PDB entry 8Z9Q | electron microscopy, 2.33 A resolution | chains B and C of the 4 polymer chains in the assembly

Chain B:
Name: RNA-directed RNA polymerase catalytic subunit
Organism: Thogoto virus (isolate SiAr 126)
Notes: EC 2.7.7.48
Reference sequence: O41353 (RDRP_THOGV); residues 1-710 here = UniProt positions 1-710
Chain sequence (710 residues; numbered 1 to 710; the number before each row is that of its first residue):
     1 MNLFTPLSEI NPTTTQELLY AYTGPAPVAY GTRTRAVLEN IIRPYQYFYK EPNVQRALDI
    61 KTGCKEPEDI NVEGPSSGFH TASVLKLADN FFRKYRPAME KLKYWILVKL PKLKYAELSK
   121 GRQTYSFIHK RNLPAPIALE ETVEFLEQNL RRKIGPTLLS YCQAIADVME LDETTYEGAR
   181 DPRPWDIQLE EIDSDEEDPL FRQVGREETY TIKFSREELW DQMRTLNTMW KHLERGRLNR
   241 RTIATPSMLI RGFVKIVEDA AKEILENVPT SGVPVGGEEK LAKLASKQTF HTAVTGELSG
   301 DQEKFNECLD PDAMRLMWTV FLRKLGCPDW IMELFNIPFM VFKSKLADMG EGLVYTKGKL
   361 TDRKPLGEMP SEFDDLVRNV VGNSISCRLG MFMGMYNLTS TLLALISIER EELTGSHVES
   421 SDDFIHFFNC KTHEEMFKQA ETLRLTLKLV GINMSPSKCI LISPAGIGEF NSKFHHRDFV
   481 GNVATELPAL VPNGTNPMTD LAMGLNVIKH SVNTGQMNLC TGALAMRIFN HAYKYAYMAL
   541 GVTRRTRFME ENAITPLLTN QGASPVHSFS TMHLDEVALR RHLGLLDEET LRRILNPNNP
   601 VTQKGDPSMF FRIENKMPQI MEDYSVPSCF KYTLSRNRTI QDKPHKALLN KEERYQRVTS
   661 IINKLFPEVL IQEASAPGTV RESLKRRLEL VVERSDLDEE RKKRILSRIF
Not modelled in the structure: 178-208, 275-278, 603-621, 636-644
Construct notes: conflict L7 (Arg in O41353), W230 (Cys in O41353)

Chain C:
Name: Polymerase basic protein 2
Organism: Thogoto virus (isolate SiAr 126)
Reference sequence: Q9YNA4 (PB2_THOGV); residue numbers follow UniProt; this construct covers 1-769
Chain sequence (827 residues; row label = number of the first residue in the row):
     1 MDREEPAESE CTLRALVEEY NGACKEAPKE MSKQFTDYNT FKRYTTSKKD HAPQMRLVYS
    61 VRKPWPISMT PSKEIPLVFN GTKLKDTILD LGESKRTRAN IVVPDYWSKY GSQTSLEVVN
   121 AILYAEDLKV QRFFSTEWGE IRYGRMLPFR KPVQACPTIE EVNPASIPHT LLQVFCPQYT
   181 TLDSKRKAHM GAVEKLKRVM EPICKVQTQE SAVHIARSLI DSNKKWLPTV VDHTPRTAEM
   241 AHFLCSKYHY VHTNTQDLSD TRSIDNLCGE LVKRSLKCRC PKETLVANLD KITIQGRPMR
   301 EVLADHDGEL PYLGICRVAM GLSTHHTMKI RSTKFSILNS DHPRIEVKKV FSLSPDVQVT
   361 IPYRRFKGKA KVYFQNDQIQ GYFSCTDRQI DEIKISAPKN APLLEPLLDI CYYGSFIEPG
   421 FEQTFGFYPA GKREFVDSFF MHHSKDHKAF LIHMGLDKDL SLPLSPELNW KEPALSKVCR
   481 VTELDSTVQP YTSATREFVL GETLNVYTQH ENGLELLICP TEIRSTRGPL PPGTNLSGSE
   541 FIDIYQDPFS RAKSLLKSTI LHAERCKEFV GNMLEEYQDP AETTVQSLVP INTWGKSAKR
   601 KLQEEITSDP DWHQCPRKRA KMSYLAIIAG SIQDRDKKQT NVPRAFMLRG SQIEYDMKAT
   661 RGLVVDTTNR IIVGGETVLR EGKGGPEGYV QTGVFEEQPR CYLVDTPDHG LSMGLSRFCV
   721 HSQGRYFQYE KKISIWEETD NIKATIDSQR DLKRRRDIEE MVSKRARIVL EVLFQGPGHH
   781 HHHHHHSADY KDDDDKGGWS HPQFEKGGGS GGGGSGGSAW SHPQFEK
Not modelled in the structure: 1-9, 88-95, 255-827
Construct notes: expression tag (770-827)
Swiss-Prot annotation at these positions:
  - motif: K753 to R756 (Nuclear localization signal)
What the authors report for this chain:
  - mutagenesis - F134A/W138A, Q295A/D547A/I653A, D547A/F549A: decreased catalytic activity

Interface between chain B and chain C:
Residue-residue contacts (222):
  Y115(B) with D37(C), hydrogen bond
  A116(B) with N39(C); T40(C)
  S119(B) with T40(C), hydrogen bond (side chain-backbone); R43(C)
  K120(B) with R43(C)
  Q123(B) with K48(C)
  P134(B) with T45(C)
  P136(B) with R43(C); Y44(C), hydrophobic
  I137(B) with Y44(C), hydrophobic; T45(C); T46(C)
  E140(B) with Y44(C)
  E144(B) with K33(C), salt bridge
  K153(B) with Q34(C)
  P156(B) with T36(C)
  P274(B) with W226(C), hydrophobic
  E279(B) with R150(C); W226(C)
  D478(B) with L147(C)
  F479(B) with K247(C)
  V491(B) with Q54(C)
  P492(B) with Q54(C); L57(C), hydrophobic
  N493(B) with P53(C); Q54(C), hydrogen bond (backbone-backbone)
  G494(B) with L57(C)
  K509(B) with H242(C)
  V512(B) with H242(C)
  N513(B) with R150(C); L227(C); P228(C); A241(C); H242(C)
  T514(B) with R150(C)
  L519(B) with H249(C)
  Y535(B) with R62(C), hydrogen bond (backbone-side chain)
  A536(B) with L57(C), hydrophobic; V61(C); R62(C), hydrogen bond (backbone-side chain)
  Y537(B) with L57(C); V61(C), hydrophobic
  M538(B) with V61(C); R62(C)
  R544(B) with K63(C)
  R545(B) with V102(C); D105(C), salt bridge
  F548(B) with T82(C); V102(C), hydrophobic; Y106(C), hydrophobic
  M549(B) with D105(C)
  N552(B) with F79(C); N80(C), hydrogen bond; K109(C); Y110(C), hydrogen bond (backbone-side chain)
  A553(B) with K109(C), hydrogen bond (backbone-side chain)
  I554(B) with D105(C); S108(C)
  Q561(B) with D105(C), hydrogen bond; S108(C)
  F569(B) with H242(C); F243(C), hydrophobic
  S570(B) with F133(C); H242(C), hydrogen bond (backbone-side chain); F243(C)
  T571(B) with F133(C)
  M572(B) with H242(C)
  H573(B) with K129(C); E239(C); M240(C); H242(C), hydrogen bond
  L574(B) with K129(C)
  D575(B) with E126(C)
  V577(B) with L123(C), hydrophobic
  A578(B) with E126(C); V130(C), hydrophobic
  L579(B) with V130(C); F134(C), hydrophobic
  R581(B) with N120(C), hydrogen bond; L123(C); D127(C), salt bridge
  H582(B) with V130(C); Q131(C); F134(C)
  E589(B) with Q113(C), hydrogen bond
  T590(B) with S108(C), hydrogen bond (side chain-backbone)
  R592(B) with Q113(C); T114(C), hydrogen bond (side chain-backbone); V119(C)
  R593(B) with W107(C), hydrogen bond (backbone-side chain); S108(C), hydrogen bond (side chain-backbone); K109(C), hydrogen bond (side chain-backbone); Y110(C); G111(C); S112(C); Q113(C), hydrogen bond
  I594(B) with S108(C)
  L595(B) with V119(C), hydrophobic; I122(C); L123(C), hydrophobic
  N596(B) with W107(C); S112(C), hydrogen bond (side chain-backbone); T114(C)
  P597(B) with T114(C); V118(C); T208(C)
  N598(B) with Q207(C), hydrogen bond
  N599(B) with W107(C)
  P600(B) with M69(C), hydrophobic; T70(C), hydrogen bond (backbone-side chain); S72(C); I75(C), hydrophobic; W107(C)
  V601(B) with I67(C), hydrophobic; M69(C), hydrophobic
  E622(B) with H214(C)
  D623(B) with H214(C), hydrogen bond (backbone-side chain)
  Y624(B) with E126(C); H214(C); S218(C)
  V626(B) with I122(C); L123(C), hydrophobic; E126(C)
  P627(B) with S211(C)
  C629(B) with P104(C); W107(C)
  F630(B) with P104(C); D105(C)
  Y632(B) with I67(C), hydrophobic; I101(C); P104(C), hydrophobic
  T633(B) with I67(C); S68(C), hydrogen bond (backbone-backbone)
  L634(B) with S60(C); P66(C)
  L648(B) with Y44(C); T46(C), hydrogen bond (backbone-side chain)
  L649(B) with T46(C)
  K651(B) with E30(C); Y44(C)
  E652(B) with Y44(C); T45(C); T46(C), hydrogen bond
  R654(B) with E26(C); A27(C); E30(C), salt bridge
  Y655(B) with E30(C); K33(C); F41(C), hydrophobic; Y44(C), hydrophobic
  R657(B) with G22(C); A23(C); E26(C)
  V658(B) with E30(C)
  T659(B) with Y38(C); F41(C)
  S660(B) with E19(C)
  I661(B) with E19(C); Y20(C)
  I662(B) with Y38(C), hydrophobic
  N663(B) with Y38(C), hydrogen bond; Q209(C)
  K664(B) with E19(C), salt bridge
  L665(B) with L16(C), hydrophobic
  F666(B) with F35(C), hydrophobic
  P667(B) with Y179(C); Q209(C)
  E668(B) with L172(C); C176(C); Y179(C)
  V669(B) with Y38(C), hydrophobic
  L670(B) with E210(C); R217(C), hydrogen bond (backbone-side chain)
  I671(B) with P168(C); L171(C), hydrophobic; R217(C)
  Q672(B) with P168(C); H169(C), hydrogen bond; L172(C)
  E673(B) with N39(C)
  A674(B) with F35(C); T36(C); N39(C), hydrogen bond (backbone-side chain)
  S675(B) with F35(C); T36(C)
  A676(B) with F35(C), hydrophobic
  G678(B) with Q34(C); F35(C), hydrogen bond (backbone-backbone)
  T679(B) with M31(C), hydrogen bond (side chain-backbone); S32(C), hydrogen bond (side chain-backbone); K33(C), hydrogen bond (side chain-backbone); Q34(C); F35(C)
  V680(B) with M31(C); K33(C), hydrogen bond (backbone-backbone); Q34(C); F35(C), hydrophobic
  R681(B) with Y20(C); C24(C); P28(C), hydrogen bond (side chain-backbone); M31(C), hydrogen bond (backbone-backbone)
  S683(B) with F35(C)
  L684(B) with Y20(C), hydrophobic; M31(C), hydrophobic
  K685(B) with Y20(C)
  R687(B) with Y179(C)
  L688(B) with V17(C), hydrophobic; Y20(C), hydrophobic
  L690(B) with Y179(C), hydrophobic
  V692(B) with L13(C), hydrophobic
  R694(B) with Q178(C)
  S695(B) with L13(C)
  L697(B) with E10(C)
  I705(B) with L13(C), hydrophobic; R14(C); V17(C), hydrophobic
  R708(B) with V17(C); N21(C), hydrogen bond (backbone-side chain)
  I709(B) with V17(C), hydrophobic; Y20(C), hydrophobic
  F710(B) with N21(C), hydrogen bond (backbone-side chain)
Other interface residues (no listed pair), chain B (123 interface residues in all): L139, D500, N518, L583, L591, S635, H645, V691
Other interface residues (no listed pair), chain C (108 interface residues in all): K42, S47, V58, L84, S115, L116, V213, S246

Summary:
123 residues of chain B face 108 of chain C across their interface; the contacts include 39 hydrogen bonds and
5 salt bridges. Among the polar pairs are E144(B)-K33(C), R545(B)-D105(C) and R581(B)-D127(C). From the paper:
F134A/W138A, Q295A/D547A/I653A and D547A/F549A of chain C reduce catalytic activity.
Chain B is RNA-directed RNA polymerase catalytic subunit and chain C is Polymerase basic protein 2, both from
Thogoto virus (isolate SiAr 126); the structure, Cryo-EM structure of Thogoto virus polymerase in a
replication reception conformation, was determined by electron microscopy (same publication as 8Z85, 8Z8J,
8Z8N, 8Z8X, 8Z90, 8Z97 and 3 further entries).
